Entry 3SZ9 (X-ray diffraction, 2.10 A resolution); this record covers chains A and B.

== Chain A (and B) ==
Protein: Aldehyde dehydrogenase, mitochondrial
Source organism: Homo sapiens
Notes: EC 1.2.1.3; fragment: Mature sequence; chain B of this document is another copy of the same molecule, construct and numbering; everything in this record applies to it too
UniProtKB: P05091 (ALDH2_HUMAN); residues 1-500 here correspond to UniProt positions 18-517 (UniProt number = residue number + 17)
Amino-acid sequence (500 residues; each row starts with the number of its first residue):
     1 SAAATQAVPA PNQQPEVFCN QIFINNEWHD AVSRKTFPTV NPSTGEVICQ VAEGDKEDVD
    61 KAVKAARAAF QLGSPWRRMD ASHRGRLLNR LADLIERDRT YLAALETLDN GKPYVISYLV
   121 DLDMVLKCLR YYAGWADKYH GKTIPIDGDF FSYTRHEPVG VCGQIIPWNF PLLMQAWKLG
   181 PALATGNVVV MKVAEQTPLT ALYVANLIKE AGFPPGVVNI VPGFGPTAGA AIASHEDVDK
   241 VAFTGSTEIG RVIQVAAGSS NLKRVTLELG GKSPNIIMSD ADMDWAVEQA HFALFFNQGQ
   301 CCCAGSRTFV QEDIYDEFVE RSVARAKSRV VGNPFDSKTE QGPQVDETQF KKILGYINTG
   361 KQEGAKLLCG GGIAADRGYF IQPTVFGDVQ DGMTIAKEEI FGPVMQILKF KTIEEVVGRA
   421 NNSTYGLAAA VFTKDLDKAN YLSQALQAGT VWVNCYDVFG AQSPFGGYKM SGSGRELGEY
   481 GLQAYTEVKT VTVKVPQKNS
Disordered / not traced: 1-6
Glycans and other covalent adducts: 1-(4-ethylphenyl)propan-1-one (I3E) linked to C302
Ligand contacts:
  - guanidine (GAI), molecule 1: F70, E157, P158, V159, G160
  - guanidine (GAI), molecule 2: I146, D147, G148, F150
  - guanidine (GAI), molecule 3: V458, F459, G460
  - 1-(4-ethylphenyl)propan-1-one (I3E): M124, N169, F170, L173, M174, W177, E268, F296, C301, C303, D457, F459, F465
Curated features (UniProtKB/Swiss-Prot):
  - active site: E268 (Proton acceptor), C302 (Nucleophile)
  - binding site (NAD(+)): G245 to G250
  - site: N169 (Transition state stabilizer)
  - modified residue (N6-acetyllysine): K35, K56, K61, K142, K351, K366, K409, K411, K434
What the authors report for this chain:
  - binding site for 1-(4-ethylphenyl)propan-1-one: C302
  - conformationally variable residues (side-chain flip): C302
  - catalytic residues: E268, C302, E399 (citing earlier work)

== Interface between chain A and chain B ==
Pairs across the interface - 132 pairs, chain A then chain B:
  L72(A) with A445(B), hydrophobic
  K127(A) with D147(B), salt bridge
  K142(A) with E479(B), salt bridge; Y480(B)
  I144(A) with Q462(B); S463(B); P464(B)
  P145(A) with Q462(B)
  I146(A) with F459(B); G460(B); Q462(B)
  D147(A) with K127(B); Q462(B)
  F150(A) with V458(B), hydrophobic
  S152(A) with S463(B), hydrogen bond
  T154(A) with P464(B); Y480(B), hydrogen bond
  R155(A) with Q444(B), hydrogen bond
  H156(A) with Y480(B), hydrogen bond
  E157(A) with Q444(B); Y468(B), hydrogen bond
  G250(A) with L262(B)
  R251(A) with G258(B); S259(B); S260(B), hydrogen bond (side chain-backbone); L262(B)
  Q254(A) with Q254(B); G258(B); L262(B); K263(B)
  V255(A) with V255(B), hydrophobic; G258(B); S259(B)
  A257(A) with Q254(B)
  G258(A) with R251(B); Q254(B); V255(B)
  S259(A) with V255(B)
  S260(A) with R251(B), hydrogen bond (backbone-side chain)
  N261(A) with M470(B)
  L262(A) with R251(B); Q254(B); L269(B), hydrophobic
  K263(A) with Q254(B)
  R264(A) with G467(B), hydrogen bond (side chain-backbone); Y468(B); K469(B), hydrogen bond (side chain-backbone); G472(B), hydrogen bond (side chain-backbone); S473(B)
  L267(A) with L262(B), hydrophobic
  L269(A) with L262(B), hydrophobic
  W285(A) with K494(B)
  S443(A) with Y153(B); K489(B), hydrogen bond (backbone-side chain); V491(B)
  Q444(A) with R155(B), hydrogen bond; E157(B); K489(B), hydrogen bond (backbone-side chain)
  A445(A) with L72(B), hydrophobic
  L446(A) with K489(B), hydrogen bond (backbone-side chain)
  A448(A) with K489(B)
  G449(A) with V488(B); K489(B); T490(B), hydrogen bond (backbone-backbone)
  T450(A) with T490(B)
  V451(A) with T490(B), hydrogen bond (backbone-backbone); V491(B); T492(B), hydrogen bond (backbone-backbone)
  W452(A) with T492(B)
  V453(A) with T492(B), hydrogen bond (backbone-backbone); V493(B); K494(B), hydrogen bond (backbone-backbone)
  N454(A) with K494(B)
  C455(A) with F150(B), hydrophobic; T492(B)
  V458(A) with F150(B), hydrophobic; T492(B)
  F459(A) with I146(B)
  G460(A) with I146(B)
  Q462(A) with I144(B); I146(B); D147(B)
  S463(A) with I144(B); S152(B), hydrogen bond
  P464(A) with I144(B); T154(B); T490(B), hydrogen bond (backbone-side chain)
  G467(A) with R264(B), hydrogen bond (backbone-side chain); E487(B)
  Y468(A) with E157(B), hydrogen bond; R264(B); E487(B); K489(B)
  K469(A) with R264(B), hydrogen bond (backbone-side chain)
  M470(A) with N261(B)
  G472(A) with R264(B), hydrogen bond (backbone-side chain)
  S473(A) with R264(B)
  R475(A) with E487(B), salt bridge; V488(B), hydrogen bond (side chain-backbone)
  E479(A) with K142(B), salt bridge
  Y480(A) with K142(B); T154(B), hydrogen bond; H156(B), hydrogen bond; V488(B), hydrophobic
  Q483(A) with Q483(B)
  E487(A) with G467(B); Y468(B); R475(B), salt bridge
  V488(A) with G449(B); Y468(B); R475(B), hydrogen bond (backbone-side chain); Y480(B), hydrophobic
  K489(A) with S443(B), hydrogen bond (side chain-backbone); Q444(B), hydrogen bond (side chain-backbone); L446(B), hydrogen bond (side chain-backbone); A448(B); G449(B); Y468(B)
  T490(A) with G449(B), hydrogen bond (backbone-backbone); T450(B); V451(B), hydrogen bond (backbone-backbone); P464(B), hydrogen bond (side chain-backbone)
  V491(A) with V451(B)
  T492(A) with V451(B), hydrogen bond (backbone-backbone); W452(B); V453(B), hydrogen bond (backbone-backbone); C455(B); V458(B)
  V493(A) with V453(B)
  K494(A) with W285(B); V453(B), hydrogen bond (backbone-backbone); N454(B)
Interface residues without a listed pair, chain A (70 interface residues in all): G141, Y153, E236, T247, V265, N440
Interface residues without a listed pair, chain B (66 interface residues in all): G141, P145, T247, V265, N440

== In short ==
70 residues of chain A face 66 of chain B across their interface, with 38 hydrogen bonds and 5 salt bridges.
Among the polar pairs are K127(A)-D147(B), K142(A)-E479(B) and R475(A)-E487(B). Bound to chain A: 3 copies of
guanidine. From the paper: catalytic residues E268(A), C302(A) and E399(A); a binding site for
1-(4-ethylphenyl)propan-1-one at C302(A).
Chain A and chain B are both Aldehyde dehydrogenase, mitochondrial (Homo sapiens); the structure, Crystal
structure of human ALDH2 modified with the beta-elimination product of Aldi-3;
1-(4-ethylbenzene)prop-2-en-1-one, was determined by X-ray diffraction, deposited together with 3SZA and 3SZB.
